5MLU - chains H and J of the 11 polymer chains in the assembly; structure by X-ray diffraction, 2.80 A resolution.

[Chain H]
Molecule: Histone H2B
Source organism: Xenopus laevis
UniProt: A0A1B8Y853 (A0A1B8Y853_XENTR); residues 28-121 here correspond to UniProt positions 32-125 (UniProt number = residue number + 4)
Sequence (94 residues; each row starts with the number of its first residue):
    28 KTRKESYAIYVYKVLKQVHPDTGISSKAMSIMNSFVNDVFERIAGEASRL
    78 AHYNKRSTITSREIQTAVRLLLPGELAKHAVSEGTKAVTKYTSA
Metal / ion sites: Mn2+: Val45 (shared with 1 residue of chain A)

[Chain J]
Molecule: 145-nt DNA strand
Source organism: Escherichia coli
Sequence (145 nucleotides; each row starts with the number of its first residue; numbers below 1 keep their minus sign (DA-72 is residue -72)):
   -72 ATCAGAATCCCGGTGCCGAGGCCGCTCAATTGGTCGTAGACAGCTCTAGC
   -22 ACCGCTTAAACGCACGTACGCGCTGTCCCCCGCGTTTTAACCGCCAAGGG
    28 GATTACTCCCTAGTCTCCAGGCACGTGTCAGATATATACATCGAT

[Interface between chain H and chain J]
Pairs across the interface (15):
  Thr29(H) - DA29(J)  phosphate contact
  Thr29(H) - DT30(J)  hydrogen bond to the phosphate
  Arg30(H) - DC-46(J)  hydrogen bond to the phosphate
  Arg30(H) - DA-45(J)  salt bridge to the phosphate
  Tyr39(H) - DG-53(J)  hydrogen bond to the phosphate
  Gly50(H) - DG-53(J)  phosphate contact
  Ile51(H) - DG-53(J)  phosphate contact
  Ser52(H) - DA-54(J)  phosphate contact
  Ser53(H) - DA-54(J)  hydrogen bond to the phosphate
  Arg83(H) - DG-34(J)  phosphate contact
  Arg83(H) - DA-33(J)  salt bridge to the phosphate
  Ser84(H) - DA-35(J)  hydrogen bond to the phosphate
  Ser84(H) - DG-34(J)  hydrogen bond to the phosphate
  Thr85(H) - DA-35(J)  phosphate contact
  Thr85(H) - DG-34(J)  hydrogen bond to the phosphate
Other interface residues (no listed pair), chain H (12 interface residues in all): Glu32, Lys82
Other interface residues (no listed pair), chain J (10 interface residues in all): DG-52

[Overview]
12 residues of chain H face 10 of chain J across their interface, with 7 hydrogen bonds and 2 salt bridges.
Polar contacts include Thr29(H)-DT30(J), Arg30(H)-DC-46(J) and Tyr39(H)-DG-53(J).
Chain H is Histone H2B (Xenopus laevis) and chain J is a 145-nt DNA strand (Escherichia coli); the structure,
Crystal structure of the PFV GAG CBS bound to a mononucleosome, was determined by X-ray diffraction.
